Entry 8RR0 (electron microscopy, 3.35 A resolution); this record covers chains A and D of the 8 polymer chains in the assembly.

# Chain A
Molecule: Uncharacterized protein YjgD
Source organism: Bacillus subtilis subsp. subtilis str. 168
Reference sequence: O34681 (YJGD_BACSU); residue numbers follow UniProt; this construct covers 1-186
Sequence (186 residues; numbered 1 to 186; the number before each row is that of its first residue):
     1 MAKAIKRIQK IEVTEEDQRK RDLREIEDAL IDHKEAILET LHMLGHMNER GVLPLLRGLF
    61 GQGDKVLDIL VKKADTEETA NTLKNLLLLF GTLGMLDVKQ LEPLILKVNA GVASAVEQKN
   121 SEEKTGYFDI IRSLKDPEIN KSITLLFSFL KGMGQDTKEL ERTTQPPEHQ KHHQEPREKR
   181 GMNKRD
Disordered / not traced: 1, 120-127, 158-186
Residues lining bound ligands:
  - undecanoic acid (11A), molecule 1: Leu23, Ile26, Glu27, Leu30
  - undecanoic acid (11A), molecule 2: Leu30, Ile37, Thr40, Leu41
  - undecanoic acid (11A), molecule 3: Pro103, Lys107, Lys141
  - undecanoic acid (11A), molecule 4: Gln118, Lys119, Phe128
  - undecanoic acid (11A), molecule 5: Leu134, Lys135, Asn140
  - undecanoic acid (11A), molecule 6: Gly154, Gln155, Asp156
  - neamine (A1H2V; [(2R)-3-[[(2R)-2,3-bis(oxidanyl)propoxy]-oxidanyl-phosphoryl]oxy-2-hexadecanoyloxy-propyl] octadecanoate), molecule 1: Glu49, Arg50, Gly51, Val52, Leu55
  - neamine (A1H2V), molecule 2: Leu55, Leu56, Leu59, Phe60, Gly63, Asp64, Val66, Leu67, Leu70
  - neamine (A1H2V), molecule 3: Leu70, Lys73, Ala74, Thr76, Glu78, Thr79, Leu83
  - neamine (A1H2V), molecule 4: Ile130, Ile131, Leu134
  - neamine (A1H2V), molecule 5: Ile130, Leu134, Ile143, Phe147
  - heptanoic acid (SHV): Phe128, Ile131, Arg132

# Chain D
Molecule: Probable oxidoreductase YjgC
Source organism: Bacillus subtilis subsp. subtilis str. 168
Notes: EC 1.-.-.-
Reference sequence: O34720 (YJGC_BACSU); residue numbers follow UniProt; this construct covers 1-985
Sequence (985 residues; numbered 1 to 985; the number before each row is that of its first residue):
     1 MAGKKTITIN GVEMEASEEQ TVLQLLNNSS IEVPQVCYHP SLGPIETCDT CIVSINGELK
    61 RSCSAELKDG DVIDTLSPDV KKAQVIGMDK ILYNHELYCT VCDYNNGGCE IHNTVKEMKI
   121 NHQSIPFDHK PYHKDESHPF YRYDPDQCIL CGRCVEACQD VQVTETLTID WERKRPRVIW
   181 DNDVPINESS CVSCGHCSTV CPCNAMMEKG MEGEAGYLTG INNETLRPMI EITKGVETGY
   241 GSILAISDME SAMRDERIKK TKTVCTYCGV GCSFDVWTKG RDILKVEPQE EAPANGISTC
   301 VKGKFGWDFV NSEERLTKPL IREGDHFREA EWEEALLLIA SKFTELKEAF GPDSLAFITS
   361 SKCTNEESYL MQKLARGVIG TNNVDNCSRY CQSPATAGLF RTVGYGGDSG SITDIAQADL
   421 VLIIGSNTSE SHPVLSTRIK RAHKLRGQKV IVADIRKHEM AERSDLFVQP RAGSDIVWLN
   481 AIAKYLIENG KADERFLRER VNGRDEYVKS LAPYTLEYAE EKTGIDQETL IQMAEMIGQA
   541 DSVCALWAMG VTQHIGGSDT STAISNLLLV TGNYGKPGAG SYPLRGHNNV QGASDFGSMP
   601 DRLPGYEKVT DEQVRQKYER VWGVPLPKEP GMTNHEMIEK IHSGQLKAMY VKGEEMGLVD
   661 SNINHVHAAY EKLDFFVVQD IFLSRTAEFA DVVLPASPSL EKEGTFTNTE RRIQRLYQVF
   721 EPLGESKPDW QIIMEVANKL GAGWLYEHPA DIMEEAAKLS PIYAGVTYER LEGYNSLQWP
   781 VNADGKDSPL LFTERFPFPD GKAILYPVQW TEPKEFGEEY DIHVNNGRLL EHFHEGNLTY
   841 KSKGISEKTP EVFLEISPEL AAERGIQDGT LVRLTSPFGN VKVKCLITDR VKGKEVYLPM
   901 NDSGEAAINL LTGSHADKDT DTPAYKETSA KMEILKHDGI SPLPKINHRN GNPQPQIGVQ
   961 VHKKWARKDY IFPGDAVKRG MGHNG
Disordered / not traced: 1-3, 979-985
Curated features (UniProtKB/Swiss-Prot):
  - binding site ([2Fe-2S] cluster): Cys37, Cys48, Cys51, Cys63
  - binding site ([4Fe-4S] cluster): His95, Cys99, Cys102, Cys109, Cys148, Cys151, Cys154, Cys158, Cys191, Cys194, Cys197, Cys201, Cys265, Cys268, Cys272, Cys300
Glycans and other covalent adducts: molybdopterin guanosine dinucleotide (MGD) linked to Cys391
Ion coordination: 2Fe-2S cluster Fe: Cys37, Cys48, Cys51, Cys63; 4Fe-4S cluster Fe site 1: His95, Cys99, Cys102, Cys109; 4Fe-4S cluster Fe site 2: Cys148, Cys151, Cys154, Cys201; 4Fe-4S cluster Fe site 3: Cys158, Cys191, Cys194, Cys197; 4Fe-4S cluster Fe site 4: Cys265, Cys268, Cys272, Cys300; molybdenum(IV) ion: Cys391 (together with hydrosulfuric acid, molybdopterin guanosine dinucleotide)
Residues lining bound ligands:
  - neamine (A1H2V; [(2R)-3-[[(2R)-2,3-bis(oxidanyl)propoxy]-oxidanyl-phosphoryl]oxy-2-hexadecanoyloxy-propyl] octadecanoate), molecule 1: Asn121, Met229, Ile232, Thr233, Val236, Thr238, Gly239, Ser242, Ile246
  - neamine (A1H2V), molecule 2: Tyr217, Leu218, Gly220, Ile221, Asn222
  - neamine (A1H2V), molecule 3: Ile246, Met249, Glu250
  - 2Fe-2S cluster (FES): Leu23, Gln35, Cys37, Tyr38, Glu46, Thr47, Cys48, Asp49, Thr50, Cys51, Arg61, Cys63
  - hydrosulfuric acid (H2S): Ser361, Cys387, Ser388, His587, Val590
  - molybdopterin guanosine dinucleotide (MGD; 2-amino-5,6-dimercapto-7-methyl-3,7,8a,9-tetrahydro-8-oxa-1,3,9,10-tetraaza-anthracen-4-one guanosine dinucleotide), molecule 1: Cys268, Lys302, Gln392, Ile424, Gly425, Ser426, Asn427, Glu430, Ser431, His432, Ala453, Asp454, Ile455, Arg456, His458, Pro470, Arg471, Ala472, Gly473, Asp475, Ala548, Met549, Gly550, His554, Gly586, His587, Asn825, Asn826, Gly827, Arg828, Leu829, Leu830, Glu831, His832, Phe833, His834, Tyr897, Lys926
  - molybdopterin guanosine dinucleotide (MGD), molecule 2: Lys362, Cys363, Cys387, Tyr390, Met549, Gln553, His587, Lys652, Gly653, Glu654, Glu655, Val659, Asp660, Gln679, Asp680, Ile681, Phe682, Ser684, Ala696, Ser697, Pro698, Ser699, Lys702, Asp729, Asn826, Arg828, Phe833, His834, Glu835, Asn837, Leu838, Met900, Ile908, Asn909, Thr912, Tyr925, Lys926
  - menaquinone-7 (MQ7): Leu97, Tyr98, Cys99, Thr100, Val101, Leu218, Met229, Ile230, Thr233, Lys234, Glu237, Tyr240, Ile243, Leu244, Ser247
  - 4Fe-4S cluster (SF4), molecule 1: His95, Leu97, Tyr98, Cys99, Cys102, Tyr104, Asn105, Cys109, Ile111, His112, Gln147, Cys203, Asn204
  - 4Fe-4S cluster (SF4), molecule 2: Tyr141, Cys158, Gln162, Thr164, Thr166, Leu167, Trp180, Cys191, Val192, Ser193, Cys194, Gly195, His196, Cys197
  - 4Fe-4S cluster (SF4), molecule 3: Tyr143, Cys148, Ile149, Leu150, Cys151, Gly152, Arg153, Cys154, Val178, Val200, Cys201, Pro202, Cys203, Ala205, Met206
  - 4Fe-4S cluster (SF4), molecule 4: Cys265, Tyr267, Cys268, Val270, Gly271, Cys272, Phe274, Thr299, Cys300, Lys302, Gly303, Pro433, Val434

# How chain A and chain D interact
Pairs across the interface (30; chain A residue first):
  Ala2(A) with Arg322(D); Tyr670(D), hydrogen bond (backbone-backbone); Glu671(D); Leu673(D); Phe689(D); Ala690(D)
  Lys3(A) with Arg322(D), hydrogen bond (backbone-side chain); Glu671(D), salt bridge; Glu688(D); Phe689(D)
  Ala4(A) with Phe689(D), hydrophobic
  Ile5(A) with Arg322(D); Asp325(D); His326(D); Phe327(D), hydrophobic; Glu688(D)
  Lys6(A) with Leu683(D)
  Arg7(A) with Asp325(D), salt bridge; His326(D), hydrogen bond; Phe327(D)
  Ile8(A) with Leu320(D), hydrophobic; Phe327(D), hydrophobic; Leu683(D), hydrophobic
  Gln9(A) with His326(D); Phe327(D), hydrogen bond (backbone-backbone); Arg328(D); Glu329(D), hydrogen bond (backbone-backbone)
  Lys10(A) with Glu329(D)
  Ile11(A) with Glu329(D); Glu331(D)
Other interface residues (no listed pair), chain D (16 interface residues in all): Asp691

# In short
10 residues of chain A face 16 of chain D across their interface; the contacts include 5 hydrogen bonds and 2
salt bridges. Among the polar pairs are Lys3(A)-Glu671(D), Arg7(A)-Asp325(D) and Lys3(A)-Arg322(D).
Chain A is Uncharacterized protein YjgD and chain D is Probable oxidoreductase YjgC, both from Bacillus
subtilis subsp. subtilis str. 168; the structure, CryoEM structure of Molybdenum bispyranopterin guanine
dinucleotide formate dehydrogenases ForCE1 from Bacillus subtilis, was determined by electron microscopy,
deposited together with 9GZQ and 8RQZ.
